Entry 3UN4 (X-ray diffraction, 3.40 A resolution); this record covers chains S and T of the 28 polymer chains in the assembly.

# Chain S
Protein: Proteasome component PRE5
Organism: Saccharomyces cerevisiae
Notes: EC 3.4.25.1
UniProt: P40302 (PSA1_YEAST); residues 0-233 here correspond to UniProt positions 1-234 (UniProt number = residue number + 1)
Chain sequence (234 residues; numbered 0 to 233; the number before each row is that of its first residue; numbering starts at 0):
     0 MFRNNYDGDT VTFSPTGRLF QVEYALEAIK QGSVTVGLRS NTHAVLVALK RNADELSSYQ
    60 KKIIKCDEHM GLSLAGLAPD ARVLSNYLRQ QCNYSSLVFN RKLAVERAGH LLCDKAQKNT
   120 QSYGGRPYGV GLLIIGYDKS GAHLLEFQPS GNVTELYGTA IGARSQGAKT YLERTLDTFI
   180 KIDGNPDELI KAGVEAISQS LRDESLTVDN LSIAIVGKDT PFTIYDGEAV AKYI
Disordered / not traced: 0
Curated features (UniProtKB/Swiss-Prot):
  - modified residue: Ser13 (Phosphoserine)
  - cross-link: Lys190 (Glycyl lysine isopeptide (Lys-Gly) (interchain with G-Cter in ubiquitin))

# Chain T
Protein: Proteasome component C1
Organism: Saccharomyces cerevisiae
Notes: EC 3.4.25.1
UniProt: P21242 (PSA3_YEAST); residues -3 to 284 here correspond to UniProt positions 1-288 (UniProt number = residue number + 4)
Chain sequence (288 residues; numbered -3 to 284; the number before each row is that of its first residue; numbers below 1 keep their minus sign (Met-3 is residue -3)):
    -3 MTSIGTGYDL SNSVFSPDGR NFQVEYAVKA VENGTTSIGI KCNDGVVFAV EKLITSKLLV
    57 PQKNVKIQVV DRHIGCVYSG LIPDGRHLVN RGREEAASFK KLYKTPIPIP AFADRLGQYV
   117 QAHTLYNSVR PFGVSTIFGG VDKNGAHLYM LEPSGSYWGY KGAATGKGRQ SAKAELEKLV
   177 DHHPEGLSAR EAVKQAAKII YLAHEDNKEK DFELEISWCS LSETNGLHKF VKGDLLQEAI
   237 DFAQKEINGD DDEDEDDSDN VMSSDDENAP VATNANATTD QEGDIHLE
Disordered / not traced: -3 to 0, 245-284
Curated features (UniProtKB/Swiss-Prot):
  - modified residue: Thr-2 (N-acetylthreonine)

# Interface between chain S and chain T
Contacting residue pairs (64; chain S residue first):
  Asn4(S) - Leu6(T)
  Tyr5(S) - Asp5(T)  hydrogen bond
  Tyr5(S) - Leu6(T)  hydrophobic
  Thr9(S) - Arg126(T)
  Val10(S) - Asn123(T)
  Val10(S) - Ser124(T)
  Val10(S) - Val125(T)
  Val10(S) - Arg126(T)
  Thr11(S) - Leu6(T)
  Thr11(S) - Gln19(T)
  Phe12(S) - Gln19(T)
  Phe12(S) - Tyr22(T)
  Phe12(S) - Ala23(T)  hydrophobic
  Phe12(S) - Leu77(T)  hydrophobic
  Phe12(S) - Arg126(T)
  Phe12(S) - Pro127(T)
  Ser13(S) - Tyr22(T)
  Pro14(S) - Tyr22(T)  hydrophobic
  Pro14(S) - Lys25(T)
  Thr15(S) - Lys25(T)
  Gly16(S) - Tyr22(T)
  Gly16(S) - Lys25(T)
  Gly16(S) - Ala26(T)
  Leu18(S) - Arg126(T)
  Glu105(S) - Lys59(T)
  His109(S) - Arg82(T)
  Cys112(S) - Arg82(T)
  Asp113(S) - Arg82(T)  salt bridge
  Asp113(S) - Asn86(T)
  Gln116(S) - Pro79(T)
  Gln116(S) - Asp80(T)
  Gln116(S) - His83(T)  hydrogen bond
  Thr119(S) - Arg126(T)  hydrogen bond (backbone-side chain)
  Gln120(S) - His83(T)
  Gln120(S) - His119(T)
  Gln120(S) - Val125(T)
  Gln120(S) - Arg126(T)  hydrogen bond (backbone-backbone)
  Gln120(S) - Phe128(T)
  Ser121(S) - Ser124(T)
  Tyr122(S) - Ser124(T)  hydrogen bond (backbone-backbone)
  Ser149(S) - Pro79(T)
  Gly150(S) - Pro79(T)
  Asn151(S) - Ile78(T)
  Asn151(S) - Pro79(T)
  Thr153(S) - Asn60(T)
  Glu154(S) - Leu55(T)
  Glu154(S) - Val56(T)  hydrogen bond (backbone-backbone)
  Glu154(S) - Lys59(T)
  Glu154(S) - Asn60(T)  hydrogen bond (backbone-side chain)
  Leu155(S) - Leu54(T)
  Leu155(S) - Leu55(T)  hydrophobic
  Leu155(S) - Val56(T)
  Tyr156(S) - Lys53(T)
  Tyr156(S) - Leu54(T)  hydrogen bond (backbone-backbone)
  Tyr156(S) - Leu55(T)
  Tyr156(S) - Val56(T)
  Tyr156(S) - Pro57(T)
  Gly157(S) - Leu54(T)
  Lys168(S) - Leu54(T)
  Leu171(S) - Leu54(T)
  Glu172(S) - Ser52(T)
  Glu172(S) - Lys53(T)
  Glu172(S) - Leu54(T)
  Leu175(S) - Lys53(T)
Also at the interface, not in a pair above, chain S (34 interface residues in all): Arg38, Val152
Also at the interface, not in a pair above, chain T (30 interface residues in all): Gly129

# Overview
The interface between chain S and chain T involves 34 residues on one side and 30 on the other; the contacts
include 8 hydrogen bonds and 1 salt bridge. Polar pairs include Asp113(S)-Arg82(T), Tyr5(S)-Asp5(T) and
Gln116(S)-His83(T).
Here chain S is Proteasome component PRE5 and chain T is Proteasome component C1, both from Saccharomyces
cerevisiae. Entry 3UN4 (Yeast 20S proteasome in complex with PR-957 (morpholine)) was determined by X-ray
diffraction (same publication as 3UN8).
